PDB entry 5V1D | X-ray diffraction, 2.80 A resolution | chains A and D of the 4 polymer chains in the assembly

Chain A (and D):
Name: eIF2AK3 protein
Source organism: Bos taurus
Notes: fragment: PERK luminal domain; chain D of this document is another copy of the same molecule, construct and numbering; everything in this record applies to it too
UniProtKB: A5D791 (A5D791_BOVIN); numbering as in UniProt (aligned over 96-421)
Sequence (326 residues; row label = number of the first residue in the row):
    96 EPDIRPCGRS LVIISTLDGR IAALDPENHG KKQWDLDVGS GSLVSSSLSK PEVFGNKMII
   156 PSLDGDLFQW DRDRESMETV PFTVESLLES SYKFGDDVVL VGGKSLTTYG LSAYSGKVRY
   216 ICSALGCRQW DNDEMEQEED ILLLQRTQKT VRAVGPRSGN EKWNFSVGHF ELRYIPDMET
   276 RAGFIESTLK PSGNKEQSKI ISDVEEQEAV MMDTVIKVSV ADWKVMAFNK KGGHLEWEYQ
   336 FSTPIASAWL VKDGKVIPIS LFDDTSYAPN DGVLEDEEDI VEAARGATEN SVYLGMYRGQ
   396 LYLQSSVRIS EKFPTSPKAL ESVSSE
Not modelled in the structure: 96-103, 142-152, 165-172, 185-191, 224-235, 271-308, 359-387, 402-421 (chain D: 96-103, 148-151, 185-191, 226-234, 272-296, 362-374, 409-421)
Differences from the reference sequence: engineered mutation S337 (Cys in A5D791)
Curated features (UniProtKB/Swiss-Prot):
  - glycosylation: N259 (N-linked (GlcNAc...) asparagine)
  - mutagenesis: W165 (W165S: Decreased binding to misfolded proteins), Y388 to M391 (Decreased binding to misfolded proteins)
What the authors report for this chain:
  - mutagenesis - W165S, W165S/Y388S/L389S/M391S, Y388S/L389S/M391S: decreased binding to denatured proteins
  - mutagenesis - V310A, L345A, F357S: unchanged binding to 12-residue peptide
  - mutagenesis - V310A, L345A, F357S: unchanged binding to denatured rhodanese
  - conformationally variable residues (order/disorder transition): W165, A316, W318, Y388
  - mutagenesis - V310A, L345A, F357S: unchanged binding to peptide substrate P16

Interface between chain A and chain D:
Pairs across the interface - 57 pairs, chain A then chain D:
  V194(A) with L238(D), hydrophobic
  L195(A) with L201(D)
  V196(A) with L201(D); T203(D); C217(D); S218(D)
  G197(A) with L201(D), hydrogen bond (backbone-backbone); A219(D)
  G198(A) with K199(D); A219(D)
  K199(A) with E184(D), salt bridge; G198(D); K199(D), hydrogen bond (backbone-backbone)
  L201(A) with L183(D); V196(D); G197(D), hydrogen bond (backbone-backbone)
  T203(A) with V196(D)
  Y215(A) with G250(D); P251(D), hydrogen bond (side chain-backbone); R252(D); S253(D); G254(D)
  C217(A) with V196(D); V249(D), hydrophobic; G254(D), hydrogen bond (side chain-backbone)
  S218(A) with V196(D); R247(D)
  A219(A) with G197(D); T245(D); R247(D), hydrogen bond (backbone-side chain)
  C222(A) with R247(D); V249(D), hydrophobic; G254(D)
  L238(A) with V194(D), hydrophobic; P251(D)
  T245(A) with A219(D)
  R247(A) with S218(D); A219(D), hydrogen bond (side chain-backbone); L220(D), hydrogen bond (side chain-backbone)
  V249(A) with C217(D), hydrophobic; C222(D), hydrophobic
  G250(A) with Y215(D)
  P251(A) with Y215(D), hydrogen bond (backbone-side chain); I270(D), hydrophobic
  R252(A) with Y215(D); D235(D); I236(D); P271(D)
  S253(A) with Y215(D); Q224(D)
  G254(A) with Y215(D); C217(D), hydrogen bond (backbone-side chain); C222(D)
  N255(A) with Q224(D), hydrogen bond
  E256(A) with C222(D)
  R268(A) with V193(D); V194(D)
Also at the interface, not in a pair above, chain A (32 interface residues in all): E180, L183, S200, L220, R223, Q240, I270
Also at the interface, not in a pair above, chain D (36 interface residues in all): E180, L195, S200, T202, G221, E256

Overview:
32 residues of chain A face 36 of chain D across their interface; the contacts include 11 hydrogen bonds and 1
salt bridge. Among the polar pairs are K199(A)-E184(D), Y215(A)-P251(D) and C217(A)-G254(D). From the paper:
W165S, W165S/Y388S/L389S/M391S and Y388S/L389S/M391S of chain A reduce binding to denatured proteins;
conformational variability at W165(A), A316(A) and W318(A) among others; 6 substitutions were tested in all.
Chain A and chain D are both eIF2AK3 protein (Bos taurus); the structure, Complex structure of the bovine PERK
luminal domain and its substrate peptide, was determined by X-ray diffraction.
